Entry 8F39 (electron microscopy, 3.50 A resolution); this record covers chains 7 and U of the 27 polymer chains in the assembly.

== Chain 7 ==
Protein: ATP synthase subunit d, mitochondrial
Organism: Saccharomyces cerevisiae
UniProt: P30902 (ATP7_YEAST); residues 3-173 here correspond to UniProt positions 4-174 (UniProt number = residue number + 1)
Amino-acid sequence (171 residues; each row starts with the number of its first residue):
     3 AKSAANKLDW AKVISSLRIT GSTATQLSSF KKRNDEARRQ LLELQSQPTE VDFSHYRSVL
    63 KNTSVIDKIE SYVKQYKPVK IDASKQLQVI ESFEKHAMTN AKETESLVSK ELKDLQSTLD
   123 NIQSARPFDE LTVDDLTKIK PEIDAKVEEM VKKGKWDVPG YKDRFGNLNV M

== Chain U ==
Protein: ATP synthase subunit f, mitochondrial
Organism: Saccharomyces cerevisiae
UniProt: Q06405 (ATPK_YEAST); residues 1-85 here correspond to UniProt positions 7-91 (UniProt number = residue number + 6)
Amino-acid sequence (85 residues; row label = number of the first residue in the row):
     1 VSTLIPPKVV SSKNIGSAPN AKRIANVVHF YKSLPQGPAP AIKANTRLAR YKAKYFDGDN
    61 ASGKPLWHFA LGIIAFGYSM EYYFH

== Interface between chain 7 and chain U ==
Pairs across the interface - 39 pairs, chain 7 then chain U:
  R20(7) with I15(U)
  I21(7) with P7(U), hydrophobic
  S24(7) with L4(U); P6(U)
  A26(7) with S2(U); L4(U), hydrophobic
  T27(7) with L4(U); P6(U)
  S30(7) with S2(U), hydrogen bond (side chain-backbone); T3(U), hydrogen bond (side chain-backbone)
  A99(7) with I5(U), hydrophobic; K8(U), hydrogen bond (backbone-side chain)
  N102(7) with K8(U)
  A103(7) with K8(U)
  E105(7) with S11(U), hydrogen bond
  T106(7) with K8(U), hydrogen bond (side chain-backbone); V10(U)
  L109(7) with V10(U); S11(U)
  E113(7) with N14(U), hydrogen bond
  D116(7) with V27(U)
  T120(7) with V27(U); F30(U)
  N123(7) with F30(U), hydrogen bond (side chain-backbone); Y31(U); S33(U)
  I124(7) with F30(U), hydrophobic
  S126(7) with P35(U)
  A127(7) with S33(U), hydrogen bond (backbone-side chain); L34(U); P35(U)
  P129(7) with L34(U)
  E132(7) with L34(U); Q36(U); G37(U), hydrogen bond (side chain-backbone)
  D137(7) with K32(U); L34(U)
  K140(7) with K32(U)
  I141(7) with K32(U)
Also at the interface, not in a pair above, chain 7 (27 interface residues in all): T25, R128, T134
Also at the interface, not in a pair above, chain U (23 interface residues in all): V9, V28, H29

== Overview ==
27 residues of chain 7 and 23 residues of chain U are in contact; the contacts include 9 hydrogen bonds. Polar
contacts include S30(7)-S2(U), S30(7)-T3(U) and A99(7)-K8(U).
Chain 7 is ATP synthase subunit d, mitochondrial and chain U is ATP synthase subunit f, mitochondrial, both
from Saccharomyces cerevisiae; the structure, Yeast ATP synthase in conformation-2, at pH 6, was determined by
electron microscopy together with 8F29, 8FKJ and 8FL8 from the same study.
